1XO2 - chains A and B; structure by X-ray diffraction, 2.90 A resolution.

== Chain A ==
Molecule: Cyclin
Organism: Saimiriine herpesvirus 2
UniProtKB: Q01043 (CGH2_SHV21); residues 1-254 here = UniProt positions 1-254
Sequence (254 residues; row label = number of the first residue in the row):
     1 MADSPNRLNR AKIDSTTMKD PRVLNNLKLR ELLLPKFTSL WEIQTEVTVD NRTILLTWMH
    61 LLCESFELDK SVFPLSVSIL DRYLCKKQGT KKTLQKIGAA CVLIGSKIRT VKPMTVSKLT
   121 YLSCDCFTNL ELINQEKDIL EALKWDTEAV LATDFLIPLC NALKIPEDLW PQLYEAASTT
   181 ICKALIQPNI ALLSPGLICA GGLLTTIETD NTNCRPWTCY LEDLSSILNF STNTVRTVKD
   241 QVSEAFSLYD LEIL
Unresolved in the structure: 1-8, 124-126

== Chain B ==
Molecule: Cell division protein kinase 6
Organism: Homo sapiens
Notes: EC 2.7.1.37
UniProtKB: Q00534 (CDK6_HUMAN); residue numbers follow UniProt; this construct covers 1-308
Sequence (308 residues; row label = number of the first residue in the row):
     1 MEKDGLCRAD QQYECVAEIG EGAYGKVFKA RDLKNGGRFV ALKRVRVQTG EEGMPLSTIR
    61 EVAVLRHLET FEHPNVVRLF DVCTVSRTDR ETKLTLVFEH VDQDLTTYLD KVPEPGVPTE
   121 TIKDMMFQLL RGLDFLHSHR VVHRDLKPQN ILVTSSGQIK LADFGLARIY SFQMALTSVV
   181 VTLWYRAPEV LLQSSYATPV DLWSVGCIFA EMFRRKPLFR GSSDVDQLGK ILDVIGLPGE
   241 EDWPRDVALP RQAFHSKSAQ PIEKFVTDID ELGKDLLLKC LTFNPAKRIS AYSALSHPYF
   301 QDLERCKE
Unresolved in the structure: 1-10, 88-90, 256-258, 306-308
Small-molecule neighbours: 3,7,3',4'-tetrahydroxyflavone (FSE): I19, V27, A41, K43, E61, V77, F98, E99, H100, V101, Q103, D104, Q149, L152, A162, D163, F164

== How chain A and chain B interact ==
Residue-residue contacts (85):
  R10(A) - M174(B)
  R10(A) - A175(B)
  R10(A) - L176(B)  hydrogen bond (backbone-backbone)
  R10(A) - Q193(B)
  R10(A) - S194(B)
  R10(A) - S195(B)
  R10(A) - V247(B)
  A11(A) - Q173(B)
  A11(A) - M174(B)
  A11(A) - A175(B)  hydrophobic
  A11(A) - S195(B)
  K12(A) - Y170(B)
  K12(A) - Q173(B)  hydrogen bond (backbone-backbone)
  K12(A) - M174(B)  hydrogen bond (backbone-backbone)
  K12(A) - L176(B)
  I13(A) - Y170(B)  hydrogen bond (backbone-side chain)
  I13(A) - F172(B)
  D14(A) - F172(B)
  S15(A) - A197(B)
  S15(A) - T198(B)
  S15(A) - P199(B)
  T17(A) - T198(B)  hydrogen bond
  T17(A) - S290(B)
  M18(A) - R140(B)
  M18(A) - Y170(B)  hydrophobic
  M18(A) - T198(B)
  K19(A) - Y170(B)
  K19(A) - F172(B)
  R22(A) - D134(B)  salt bridge
  R22(A) - S138(B)
  R22(A) - Y292(B)
  V23(A) - S138(B)
  V23(A) - R140(B)
  N26(A) - S138(B)  hydrogen bond (side chain-backbone)
  N26(A) - H139(B)
  L27(A) - R140(B)
  R30(A) - H67(B)
  R30(A) - F71(B)
  R30(A) - H139(B)
  D69(A) - M174(B)
  D69(A) - A175(B)  hydrogen bond (side chain-backbone)
  S71(A) - S171(B)
  K107(A) - E52(B)  hydrogen bond (side chain-backbone)
  K107(A) - G53(B)
  K107(A) - M54(B)  hydrogen bond (side chain-backbone)
  K107(A) - L56(B)
  K107(A) - R60(B)
  I108(A) - R60(B)  hydrogen bond (backbone-side chain)
  R109(A) - R168(B)
  R109(A) - I169(B)
  R109(A) - S171(B)
  T110(A) - R60(B)
  T110(A) - R168(B)
  V111(A) - R168(B)
  V111(A) - A175(B)  hydrophobic
  V111(A) - T177(B)
  P113(A) - L56(B)  hydrophobic
  T115(A) - E52(B)
  V116(A) - E51(B)
  V116(A) - E52(B)
  S117(A) - E51(B)  hydrogen bond (backbone-side chain)
  N129(A) - E51(B)
  I133(A) - E51(B)
  I133(A) - G53(B)
  E136(A) - G53(B)
  E136(A) - M54(B)  hydrogen bond (side chain-backbone)
  K137(A) - S86(B)
  L140(A) - M54(B)  hydrophobic
  K144(A) - R66(B)  hydrogen bond (backbone-side chain)
  W145(A) - M54(B)  hydrophobic
  W145(A) - T58(B)
  W145(A) - I59(B)  hydrophobic
  W145(A) - V62(B)  hydrophobic
  W145(A) - V82(B)
  W145(A) - L94(B)  hydrophobic
  D146(A) - R66(B)
  T147(A) - A63(B)
  E148(A) - A63(B)
  E148(A) - I169(B)
  D154(A) - R140(B)  salt bridge
  I157(A) - F172(B)  hydrophobic
  P171(A) - F172(B)  hydrophobic
  P171(A) - Q173(B)
  Y174(A) - F172(B)
  Y174(A) - Q173(B)
Other interface residues (no listed pair), chain A (47 interface residues in all): N9, L29, L33, I104, L143, A149, V150, W170
Other interface residues (no listed pair), chain B (44 interface residues in all): L68, T70, T84, H137, Y196

== Summary ==
The interface between chain A and chain B involves 47 residues on one side and 44 on the other, with 13
hydrogen bonds and 2 salt bridges. Polar contacts include R22(A)-D134(B), D154(A)-R140(B) and I13(A)-Y170(B).
Ligands of chain B: 3,7,3',4'-tetrahydroxyflavone.
Here chain A is Cyclin (Saimiriine herpesvirus 2) and chain B is Cell division protein kinase 6 (Homo
sapiens). Entry 1XO2 (Crystal structure of a human cyclin-dependent kinase 6 complex with a flavonol
inhibitor, fisetin) was determined by X-ray diffraction.
